Entry 7WM1 (electron microscopy, 2.80 A resolution); this record covers chains B and C of the 4 polymer chains in the assembly.

Chain B:
Molecule: Potassium channel KAT3
From: Arabidopsis thaliana
UniProtKB: P92960 (KAT3_ARATH); numbering as in UniProt (aligned over 1-662)
Chain sequence (690 residues; each row starts with the number of its first residue):
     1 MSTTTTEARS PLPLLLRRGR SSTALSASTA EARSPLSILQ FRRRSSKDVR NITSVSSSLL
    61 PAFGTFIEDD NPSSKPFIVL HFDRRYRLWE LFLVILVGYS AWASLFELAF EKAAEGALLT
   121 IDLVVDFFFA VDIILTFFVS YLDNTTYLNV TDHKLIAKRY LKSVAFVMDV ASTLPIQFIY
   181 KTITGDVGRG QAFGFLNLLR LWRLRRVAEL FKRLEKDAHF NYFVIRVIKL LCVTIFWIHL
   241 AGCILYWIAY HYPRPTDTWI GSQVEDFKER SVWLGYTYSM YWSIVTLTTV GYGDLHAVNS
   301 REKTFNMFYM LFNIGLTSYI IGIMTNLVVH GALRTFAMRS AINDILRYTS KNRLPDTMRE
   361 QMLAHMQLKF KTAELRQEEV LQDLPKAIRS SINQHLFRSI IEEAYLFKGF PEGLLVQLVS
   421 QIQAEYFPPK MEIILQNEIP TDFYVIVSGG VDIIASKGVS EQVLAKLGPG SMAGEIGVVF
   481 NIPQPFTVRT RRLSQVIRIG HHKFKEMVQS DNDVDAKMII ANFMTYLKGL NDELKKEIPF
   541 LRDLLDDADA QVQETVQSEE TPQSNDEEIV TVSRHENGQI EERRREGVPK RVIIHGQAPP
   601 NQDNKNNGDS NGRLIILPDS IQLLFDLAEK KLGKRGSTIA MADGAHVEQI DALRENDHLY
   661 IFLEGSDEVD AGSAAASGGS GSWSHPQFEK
Not modelled in the structure: 1-53, 527-690
Sequence notes: expression tag (663-690)
Ion coordination: K+ site 1: Thr289, Val290 (shared with 2 residues of chain A; Thr253(C), Val254(C) of chain C; 2 residues of chain D); K+ site 2: Thr289 (shared with 1 residue of chain A; Thr253(C) of chain C; 1 residue of chain D); K+ site 3: Gly291 (shared with 2 residues of chain A; Gly255(C), Tyr256(C) of chain C; 1 residue of chain D)

Chain C:
Molecule: Potassium channel AKT1
From: Arabidopsis thaliana
UniProtKB: Q38998 (AKT1_ARATH); numbering as in UniProt (aligned over 1-857)
Chain sequence (885 residues; row label = number of the first residue in the row):
     1 MRGGALLCGQ VQDEIEQLSR ESSHFSLSTG ILPSLGARSN RRVKLRRFVV SPYDHKYRIW
    61 EAFLVVLVVY TAWVSPFEFG FLRKPRPPLS ITDNIVNAFF AIDIIMTFFV GYLDKSTYLI
   121 VDDRKQIAFK YLRSWFLLDL VSTIPSEAAM RISSQSYGLF NMLRLWRLRR VGALFARLEK
   181 DRNFNYFWVR CAKLVCVTLF AVHCAACFYY LIAARNSNPA KTWIGANVAN FLEESLWMRY
   241 VTSMYWSITT LTTVGYGDLH PVNTKEMIFD IFYMLFNLGL TAYLIGNMTN LVVHGTSRTR
   301 NFRDTIQAAS NFAHRNHLPP RLQDQMLAHL CLKYRTDSEG LQQQETLDAL PKAIRSSISH
   361 FLFYSLMDKV YLFRGVSNDL LFQLVSEMKA EYFPPKEDVI LQNEAPTDFY ILVNGTADLV
   421 DVDTGTESIV REVKAGDIIG EIGVLCYRPQ LFTVRTKRLC QLLRMNRTTF LNIIQANVGD
   481 GTIIMNNLLQ HLKEMNDPVM TNVLLEIENM LARGKMDLPL NLCFAAIRED DLLLHQLLKR
   541 GLDPNESDNN GRTPLHIAAS KGTLNCVLLL LEYHADPNCR DAEGSVPLWE AMVEGHEKVV
   601 KVLLEHGSTI DAGDVGHFAC TAAEQGNLKL LKEIVLHGGD VTRPRATGTS ALHTAVCEEN
   661 IEMVKYLLEQ GADVNKQDMH GWTPRDLAEQ QGHEDIKALF REKLHERRVH IETSSSVPIL
   721 KTGIRFLGRF TSEPNIRPAS REVSFRIRET RARRKTNNFD NSLFGILANQ SVPKNGLATV
   781 DEGRTGNPVR VTISCAEKDD IAGKLVLLPG SFKELLELGS NKFGIVATKV MNKDNNAEID
   841 DVDVIRDGDH LIFATDSLEG SDEVDAGSAA ASGGSGSDYK DDDDK
Not modelled in the structure: 1-43, 493-885
Sequence notes: expression tag (858-885)
Ion coordination: K+ site 1: Thr253, Val254 (shared with 2 residues of chain A; Thr289(B), Val290(B) of chain B; 2 residues of chain D); K+ site 2: Thr253 (shared with 1 residue of chain A; Thr289(B) of chain B; 1 residue of chain D); K+ site 3: Gly255, Tyr256 (shared with 2 residues of chain A; Gly291(B) of chain B; 1 residue of chain D)

How chain B and chain C interact:
Contacting residue pairs - 67 pairs, chain B then chain C:
  Thr277(B) - Ile268(C)
  Tyr278(B) - Met267(C)  hydrophobic
  Tyr281(B) - Pro261(C)
  Tyr281(B) - Met267(C)  hydrophobic
  Tyr281(B) - Ile271(C)
  Ile284(B) - Ile271(C)
  Ile284(B) - Met274(C)
  Ile284(B) - Leu275(C)  hydrophobic
  Val285(B) - Met274(C)  hydrophobic
  Thr288(B) - Thr253(C)
  Thr288(B) - Met274(C)
  Thr288(B) - Leu278(C)
  Thr289(B) - Thr253(C)
  Val290(B) - Thr253(C)
  Val290(B) - Val254(C)
  Val290(B) - Gly255(C)
  Val290(B) - Met274(C)  hydrophobic
  Gly291(B) - Gly255(C)
  Tyr292(B) - Trp246(C)  hydrogen bond
  Tyr292(B) - Thr250(C)  hydrogen bond
  Tyr292(B) - Gly255(C)
  Tyr292(B) - Tyr256(C)
  Tyr292(B) - Gly257(C)
  Tyr292(B) - His260(C)
  Tyr292(B) - Pro261(C)
  Tyr292(B) - Asp270(C)  hydrogen bond
  Asp294(B) - His260(C)
  Ile321(B) - Ile285(C)  hydrophobic
  Thr325(B) - Gly286(C)
  Thr325(B) - Thr289(C)
  Val328(B) - Gly286(C)
  Val328(B) - Asn290(C)
  Ala332(B) - Asn290(C)
  Ala332(B) - His294(C)
  Phe336(B) - Tyr186(C)  hydrophobic
  Phe336(B) - Asn290(C)
  Phe336(B) - His294(C)
  Arg339(B) - Tyr186(C)
  Asp344(B) - Gln343(C)
  Asp344(B) - Thr346(C)
  Leu346(B) - Arg182(C)
  Tyr348(B) - Gly340(C)
  Tyr348(B) - Leu362(C)
  Lys351(B) - Glu339(C)
  Lys351(B) - Gly340(C)
  Lys351(B) - Leu341(C)
  Asn352(B) - Gly340(C)
  Arg353(B) - Phe361(C)
  Leu354(B) - Phe361(C)  hydrophobic
  Leu354(B) - Leu362(C)  hydrophobic
  Pro355(B) - Phe361(C)
  Met358(B) - Ser357(C)
  Met362(B) - Leu347(C)  hydrophobic
  Met362(B) - Leu350(C)  hydrophobic
  Met362(B) - Ile354(C)  hydrophobic
  Met362(B) - Ile358(C)  hydrophobic
  His365(B) - Ala349(C)
  His365(B) - Leu350(C)
  His365(B) - Pro351(C)
  His365(B) - Ile354(C)
  Lys430(B) - Pro351(C)
  Lys430(B) - Ala353(C)
  Val459(B) - Gln383(C)
  Val459(B) - Ile473(C)
  Val459(B) - Ala476(C)  hydrophobic
  Val459(B) - Asn477(C)
  Ser460(B) - Gln383(C)
Also at the interface, not in a pair above, chain B (45 interface residues in all): Ile238, Leu274, Met280, Leu287, Ile320, Met324, Val329, Ile342, Arg347, Gln361, Lys369, Glu432, Lys457, Gly458
Also at the interface, not in a pair above, chain C (51 interface residues in all): Leu259, Val262, Thr264, Gly279, Ala282, Tyr283, Asn287, Leu291, Lys352

Summary:
45 residues of chain B and 51 residues of chain C are in contact, with 3 hydrogen bonds. Polar pairs include
Tyr292(B)-Trp246(C), Tyr292(B)-Thr250(C) and Tyr292(B)-Asp270(C). Thr289(B), Val290(B), Thr253(C) and
Val254(C) coordinate K+ site 1. Thr289(B) and Thr253(C) coordinate K+ site 2.
Here chain B is Potassium channel KAT3 and chain C is Potassium channel AKT1, both from Arabidopsis thaliana.
Entry 7WM1 (Cryo-EM structure of AKT1-AtKC1) was determined by electron microscopy together with 9IS8 and 7WM2
from the same study.
